4YO9 - chains A and B; structure by X-ray diffraction, 2.30 A resolution.

[Chain A (and B)]
Protein: 3C-like proteinase
Source organism: Bat coronavirus HKU4
Notes: EC 3.4.22.-; chain B of this document is another copy of the same molecule, construct and numbering; everything in this record applies to it too
UniProt: P0C6W3 (R1AB_BCHK4); residues 1-306 here correspond to UniProt positions 3292-3597 (UniProt number = residue number + 3291)
Amino-acid sequence (306 residues; row label = number of the first residue in the row):
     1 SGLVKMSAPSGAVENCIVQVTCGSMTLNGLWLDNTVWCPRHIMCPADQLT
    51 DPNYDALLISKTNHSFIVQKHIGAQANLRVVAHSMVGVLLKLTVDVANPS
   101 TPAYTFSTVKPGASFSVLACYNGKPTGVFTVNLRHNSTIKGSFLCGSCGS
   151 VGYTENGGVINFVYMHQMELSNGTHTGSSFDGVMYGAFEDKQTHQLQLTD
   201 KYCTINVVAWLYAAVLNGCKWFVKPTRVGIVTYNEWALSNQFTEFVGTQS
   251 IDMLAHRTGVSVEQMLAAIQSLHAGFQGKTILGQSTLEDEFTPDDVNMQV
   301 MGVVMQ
Metal / ion sites: Zn2+: His41, Cys148, Gln306
Ligand contacts: succinic acid (SIN): Gly11, Ala12, Asn15
Swiss-Prot annotation at these positions:
  - active site (For 3CL-PRO activity): His41, Cys148
  - site: Gln306 (Cleavage)
Reported in the primary citation:
  - Zn2+ coordination: His41, Cys148
  - conformationally variable residues (side-chain flip): Met25, His41, Cys44, Ala46, Tyr54, Cys148, Gln192
  - catalytic residues: His41, Cys148 (proposed by the authors, not directly observed)

[How chain A and chain B interact]
Contacting residue pairs (68):
  Ser1(A) - Gly141(B)
  Ser1(A) - Ser142(B)
  Ser1(A) - Phe143(B)  hydrogen bond (backbone-backbone)
  Ser1(A) - Leu144(B)
  Ser1(A) - Glu169(B)  hydrogen bond (backbone-side chain)
  Ser1(A) - Asn172(B)
  Ser1(A) - Gly173(B)  hydrogen bond (side chain-backbone)
  Ser1(A) - His175(B)  hydrogen bond (backbone-side chain)
  Gly2(A) - Gly141(B)
  Gly2(A) - Ser142(B)  hydrogen bond (backbone-side chain)
  Val4(A) - Phe129(B)  hydrophobic
  Val4(A) - Lys140(B)
  Val4(A) - Ser142(B)
  Lys5(A) - Phe129(B)
  Met6(A) - Gly127(B)
  Met6(A) - Val128(B)
  Met6(A) - Ser142(B)
  Ser7(A) - Gly127(B)
  Ser7(A) - Val128(B)  hydrogen bond (backbone-backbone)
  Pro9(A) - Ser10(B)
  Pro9(A) - Glu14(B)
  Pro9(A) - Pro125(B)
  Pro9(A) - Thr126(B)
  Pro9(A) - Val128(B)  hydrophobic
  Ser10(A) - Pro9(B)
  Ser10(A) - Ser10(B)  hydrogen bond (side chain-backbone)
  Ser10(A) - Glu14(B)  hydrogen bond (backbone-side chain)
  Gly11(A) - Gly11(B)
  Gly11(A) - Glu14(B)  hydrogen bond (backbone-side chain)
  Glu14(A) - Pro9(B)
  Glu14(A) - Ser10(B)  hydrogen bond (side chain-backbone)
  Glu14(A) - Gly11(B)  hydrogen bond (side chain-backbone)
  Lys124(A) - Glu155(B)  salt bridge
  Pro125(A) - Pro9(B)
  Thr126(A) - Pro9(B)
  Gly127(A) - Met6(B)
  Gly127(A) - Ser7(B)
  Gly127(A) - Pro9(B)
  Val128(A) - Met6(B)
  Val128(A) - Ser7(B)  hydrogen bond (backbone-backbone)
  Val128(A) - Pro9(B)  hydrophobic
  Phe129(A) - Val4(B)  hydrophobic
  Phe129(A) - Lys5(B)
  Phe129(A) - Met6(B)  hydrophobic
  Lys140(A) - Val4(B)
  Gly141(A) - Ser1(B)
  Gly141(A) - Gly2(B)
  Ser142(A) - Ser1(B)
  Ser142(A) - Gly2(B)  hydrogen bond (side chain-backbone)
  Ser142(A) - Val4(B)
  Ser142(A) - Met6(B)
  Ser142(A) - Gln299(B)  hydrogen bond
  Phe143(A) - Ser1(B)  hydrogen bond (backbone-backbone)
  Leu144(A) - Gln299(B)
  Leu144(A) - Met301(B)  hydrophobic
  Glu169(A) - Ser1(B)  hydrogen bond (side chain-backbone)
  Asn172(A) - Ser1(B)
  Asn172(A) - Asn217(B)
  Gly173(A) - Ser1(B)  hydrogen bond (backbone-side chain)
  Gly173(A) - Gly2(B)
  His175(A) - Ser1(B)  hydrogen bond (side chain-backbone)
  Asn217(A) - Asn172(B)
  Gln284(A) - Gln284(B)  hydrogen bond
  Thr286(A) - Ser285(B)
  Met298(A) - Thr126(B)
  Gln299(A) - Ser142(B)  hydrogen bond
  Gln299(A) - Leu144(B)
  Met301(A) - Leu144(B)
Other interface residues (no listed pair), chain A (37 interface residues in all): Leu3, Ala8, Ala12, Leu118, Ser171, Gly283
Other interface residues (no listed pair), chain B (38 interface residues in all): Leu3, Ala8, Leu118, Gly218, Gly283, Thr286, Met298, Val300

[In short]
37 residues of chain A face 38 of chain B across their interface, with 20 hydrogen bonds and 1 salt bridge.
Polar contacts include Lys124(A)-Glu155(B), Ser1(A)-Glu169(B) and Ser1(A)-Gly173(B). Ligands of chain A:
succinic acid. The paper reports catalytic residues His41(A) and Cys148(A); Zn2+ coordination by His41(A) and
Cys148(A).
Both chains are 3C-like proteinase (Bat coronavirus HKU4). Entry 4YO9 (HKU4 3CLpro unbound structure) was
determined by X-ray diffraction together with 4YOG, 4YOI and 4YOJ from the same study.
